Entry 6G90 (electron microscopy, 4.00 A resolution); this record covers chains C and I of the 38 polymer chains in the assembly.

[Chain C]
Protein: U1 small nuclear ribonucleoprotein C
From: Saccharomyces cerevisiae
UniProt: Q05900 (RU1C_YEAST); residue numbers follow UniProt; this construct covers 1-231
Amino-acid sequence (231 residues; numbered 1 to 231; the number before each row is that of its first residue):
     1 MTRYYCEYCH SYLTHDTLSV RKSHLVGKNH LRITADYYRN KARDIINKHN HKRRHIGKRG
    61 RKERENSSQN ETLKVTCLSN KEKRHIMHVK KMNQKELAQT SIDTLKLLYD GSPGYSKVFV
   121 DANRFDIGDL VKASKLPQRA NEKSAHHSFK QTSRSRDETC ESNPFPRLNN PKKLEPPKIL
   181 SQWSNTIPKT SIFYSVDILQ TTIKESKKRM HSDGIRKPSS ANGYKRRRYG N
Unresolved in the structure: 1, 60-66, 143-152, 196-231
Metal / ion sites: Zn2+: Cys6, Cys9, His24, His30
Curated features (UniProtKB/Swiss-Prot):
  - zinc finger: Tyr4 to Asp36 (Matrin-type)
  - mutagenesis: Leu13 (L13A/D/E/F/G/H/K/P/R/S/T/W/Y: Gives rise to unstable commitment complexes; L13C/I/M/N/Q/V: No effect)

[Chain I]
Molecule: Yeast UBC4 pre-mRNA (mutant)
Sequence (38 nucleotides; numbered -1 to 79; 43 numbers in that range are skipped by the numbering (no residue carries them; nothing is unmodelled there); the number before each row is that of its first residue; numbers below 1 keep their minus sign (A-1 is residue -1)):
    -1 AGGUAUGUCU AA
    51 CUU
    57 CUCUUAUUUA CAAACAAAAU CAA

[How chain C and chain I interact]
Residue-residue contacts (20):
  Ser11(C) - G1(I)  phosphate contact
  Ser11(C) - U2(I)  sugar contact
  Tyr12(C) - G1(I)  hydrogen bond to the sugar
  Thr14(C) - G0(I)  hydrogen bond to the base
  Thr14(C) - G1(I)  sugar contact
  Val20(C) - G1(I)  base contact
  Ser23(C) - A3(I)  sugar contact
  His24(C) - U2(I)  hydrogen bond to the sugar
  His24(C) - A3(I)  sugar contact
  Gly27(C) - A3(I)  phosphate contact
  Gly27(C) - U4(I)  phosphate contact
  Lys28(C) - A3(I)  phosphate contact
  Lys28(C) - U4(I)  hydrogen bond to the phosphate
  Asn29(C) - A3(I)  hydrogen bond to the phosphate
  Asn29(C) - U4(I)  hydrogen bond to the phosphate
  Arg139(C) - U4(I)  sugar contact
  Arg139(C) - G5(I)  sugar contact
  Ala140(C) - G5(I)  phosphate contact
  Ala140(C) - U6(I)  phosphate contact
  Asn141(C) - U6(I)  hydrogen bond to the phosphate
Interface residues without a listed pair, chain C (13 interface residues in all): Leu13
The authors on this interface:
  - interface residues, chain I: G5(I)

[Overview]
The interface between chain C and chain I involves 13 residues on one side and 7 on the other, with 7 hydrogen
bonds. Polar pairs include Thr14(C)-G0(I), Tyr12(C)-G1(I) and His24(C)-U2(I). Curated annotation (UniProt)
lists one mutagenesis site on chain C. From the paper: the interface residue G5(I).
Here chain C is U1 small nuclear ribonucleoprotein C (Saccharomyces cerevisiae) and chain I is Yeast UBC4
pre-mRNA (mutant). Entry 6G90 (Prespliceosome structure provides insight into spliceosome assembly and
regulation (map A2)) was determined by electron microscopy.
